4O1L - chains A and B; structure by X-ray diffraction, 2.50 A resolution.

== Chain A (and B) ==
Protein: Adenosine kinase
Organism: Homo sapiens
Notes: EC 2.7.1.20; chain B of this document is another copy of the same molecule, construct and numbering; everything in this record applies to it too
Reference sequence: P55263 (ADK_HUMAN); residues 0-345 here correspond to UniProt positions 17-362 (UniProt number = residue number + 17)
Chain sequence (346 residues; row label = number of the first residue in the row; numbering starts at 0):
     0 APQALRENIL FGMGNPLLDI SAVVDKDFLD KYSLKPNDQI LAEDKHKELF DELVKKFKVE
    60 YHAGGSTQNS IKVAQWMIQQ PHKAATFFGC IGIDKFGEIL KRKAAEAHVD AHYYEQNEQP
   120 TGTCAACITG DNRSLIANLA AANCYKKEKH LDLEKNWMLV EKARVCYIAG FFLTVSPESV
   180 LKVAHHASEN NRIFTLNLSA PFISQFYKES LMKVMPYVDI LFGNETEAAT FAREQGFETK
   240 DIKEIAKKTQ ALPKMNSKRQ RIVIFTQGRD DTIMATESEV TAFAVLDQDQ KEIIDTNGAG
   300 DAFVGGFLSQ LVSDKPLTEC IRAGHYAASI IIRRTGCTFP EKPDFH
Unresolved in the structure: 0-3, 291-292, 332-345 (chain B: 286-292)
UniProt features mapped onto this chain:
  - active site: D300 (Proton acceptor)
  - binding site (adenosine): D18, Q289
  - binding site (Mg(2+)): S32, D130, N131
  - modified residue: Y60 (Phosphotyrosine)
Metal / ion sites: Mg2+ near T66 (its only coordinating residue here)
Small-molecule neighbours:
  - HO4 (5-ethynyl-7-(beta-D-ribofuranosyl)-7H-pyrrolo[2,3-d]pyrimidin-4-amine), molecule 1: N14, L16, D18, Q38, I39, L40, G63, G64, S65, N68, C123, L134, A136, L138, F170, F201, N296, G297, D300
  - HO4, molecule 2: T265, Q266, G267, R268, T271, V284, D286, Q287, D288, I293, T295, A298, G299, H324, A327, I331

== Chain A / chain B interface ==
Pairs across the interface - 26 pairs, chain A then chain B:
  H184(A) with P215(B); Y216(B), hydrogen bond; M254(B)
  E188(A) with K212(B), hydrogen bond (backbone-side chain); Y216(B)
  K212(A) with P252(B); K253(B)
  P215(A) with P252(B)
  Y216(A) with P215(B); P252(B), hydrophobic
  K247(A) with E237(B), salt bridge
  A250(A) with Q234(B); G235(B)
  L251(A) with Q234(B); G235(B)
  P252(A) with Q234(B); F236(B), hydrophobic; L251(B), hydrophobic
  K253(A) with M211(B); Q234(B), hydrogen bond (backbone-side chain)
  M254(A) with M211(B), hydrophobic; K212(B); P215(B), hydrophobic; P252(B), hydrophobic
  S256(A) with E208(B), hydrogen bond (side chain-backbone)
  K257(A) with E208(B)
Interface residues without a listed pair, chain B (16 interface residues in all): H184, K207, A250

== Overview ==
Chain A and chain B form an interface of 13 and 16 residues respectively; the contacts include 4 hydrogen
bonds and 1 salt bridge. Polar pairs include K247(A)-E237(B), H184(A)-Y216(B) and E188(A)-K212(B). Bound to
chain A: compound HO4.
Both chains are Adenosine kinase (Homo sapiens). Entry 4O1L (Human Adenosine Kinase in complex with inhibitor)
was determined by X-ray diffraction together with 4O1G and 4PVV from the same study.
